Entry 7XD9 (X-ray diffraction, 2.58 A resolution); this record covers chains A and B of the 3 polymer chains in the assembly.

[Chain A]
Name: NS5
From: Dengue virus 2
Reference sequence: Q91H74 (Q91H74_9FLAV); residues 264-900 here correspond to UniProt positions 2755-3391 (UniProt number = residue number + 2491)
Amino-acid sequence (647 residues; each row starts with the number of its first residue):
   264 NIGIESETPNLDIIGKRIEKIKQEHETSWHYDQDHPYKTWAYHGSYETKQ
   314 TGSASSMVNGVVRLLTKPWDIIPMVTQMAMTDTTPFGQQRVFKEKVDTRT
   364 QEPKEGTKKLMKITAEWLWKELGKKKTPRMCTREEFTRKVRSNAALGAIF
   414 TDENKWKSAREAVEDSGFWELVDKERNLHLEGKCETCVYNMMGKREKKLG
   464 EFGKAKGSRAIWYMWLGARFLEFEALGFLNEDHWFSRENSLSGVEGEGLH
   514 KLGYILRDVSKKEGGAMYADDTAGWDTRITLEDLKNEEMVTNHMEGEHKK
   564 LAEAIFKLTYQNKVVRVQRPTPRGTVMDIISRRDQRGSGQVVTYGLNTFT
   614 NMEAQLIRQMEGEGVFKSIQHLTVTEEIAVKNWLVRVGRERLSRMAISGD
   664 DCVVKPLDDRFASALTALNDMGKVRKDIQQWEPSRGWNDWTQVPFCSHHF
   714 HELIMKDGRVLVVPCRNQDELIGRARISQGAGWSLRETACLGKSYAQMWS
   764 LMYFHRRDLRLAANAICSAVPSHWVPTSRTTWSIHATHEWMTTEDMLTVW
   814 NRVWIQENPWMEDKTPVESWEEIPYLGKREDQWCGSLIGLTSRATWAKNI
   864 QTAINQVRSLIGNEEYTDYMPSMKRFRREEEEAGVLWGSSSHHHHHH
Not modelled in the structure: 264-266, 888-910
Differences from the reference sequence: expression tag (901-910)
Bound ions: Zn2+ site 1: Glu438, His442, Cys447, Cys450; Mg2+ site 1: Asp534, Thr535, Asp663 (together with CTP); Mg2+ site 2: Asp664 (shared with 1 residue of chain C); Zn2+ site 2: His712, His714, Cys728, Cys847
Small-molecule neighbours: CTP (cytidine-5'-triphosphate): Lys358, Lys457, Arg472, Asp534, Thr535, Ala536, Gly537, Trp538, Asp539, Ser601, Thr606, Asn610, Asp663, Lys689
What the authors report for this chain:
  - binding site for the 30-nt RNA strand (chain B): Val788, His798, Trp803, Met804
  - binding site for the 9-nt RNA strand: Thr790, Ser791, Arg792
  - conformationally variable residues (loop rearrangement): Ser785 to Glu807
  - contacts within the chain: Trp787-Trp795 (pi stacking)
  - mutagenesis - S601T (1.2 nt s-1): decreased catalytic activity
  - binding site for CTP: Ser601 (citing earlier work)
  - mutagenesis - W803A (3- to 5-fold), W803H (3- to 5-fold), M804K (3- to 5-fold): increased catalytic activity on initiation
  - mutagenesis - H798A: unchanged binding to EC stability
  - mutagenesis - W795A (25-fold), W803A (15 to 90 fold), W803H (15 to 90 fold), M804K (15 to 90 fold): decreased binding to EC stability
  - mutagenesis - H798A: unchanged stability
  - mutagenesis - W795A (25-fold), W803A (15 to 90 fold), W803H (15 to 90 fold), M804K (15 to 90 fold): decreased stability

[Chain B]
Molecule: 30-nt RNA strand
Sequence (30 nucleotides; numbered 980 to 1009; the number before each row is that of its first residue):
   980 GGGAGAUGAAAAUCUCCAACGAUUAUAUCC
Not modelled in the structure: 980-997

[How chain A and chain B interact]
Contacting residue pairs (45; chain A residue first):
  Lys402(A) - U1002(B)  salt bridge to the phosphate
  Lys402(A) - U1003(B)  salt bridge to the phosphate
  Arg404(A) - G1000(B)  salt bridge to the phosphate
  Arg404(A) - A1001(B)  salt bridge to the phosphate
  Asn406(A) - C999(B)  base contact
  Ala407(A) - G1000(B)  phosphate contact
  Ala407(A) - A1001(B)  phosphate contact
  Ala408(A) - C999(B)  phosphate contact
  Ala408(A) - G1000(B)  hydrogen bond to the phosphate
  Leu409(A) - C999(B)  hydrogen bond to the phosphate
  Gly410(A) - C999(B)  hydrogen bond to the phosphate
  Asn417(A) - A998(B)  hydrogen bond to the phosphate
  Met455(A) - C999(B)  phosphate contact
  Met455(A) - G1000(B)  sugar contact
  Lys457(A) - G1000(B)  hydrogen bond to the base
  Ile474(A) - G1000(B)  base contact
  Tyr476(A) - C999(B)  hydrogen bond to the phosphate
  Tyr476(A) - G1000(B)  sugar contact
  Arg482(A) - G1000(B)  hydrogen bond to the phosphate
  Arg482(A) - A1001(B)  salt bridge to the phosphate
  Asn493(A) - U1002(B)  sugar contact
  Glu508(A) - U1003(B)  sugar contact
  Gly509(A) - U1003(B)  phosphate contact
  Gly509(A) - A1004(B)  sugar contact
  Gly511(A) - A1004(B)  sugar contact
  His513(A) - A1004(B)  sugar contact
  Ser601(A) - G1000(B)  base contact
  Gly602(A) - G1000(B)  hydrogen bond to the sugar
  Gly602(A) - A1001(B)  sugar contact
  Gln603(A) - A1001(B)  hydrogen bond to the sugar
  Val604(A) - A1001(B)  hydrogen bond to the sugar
  Tyr607(A) - U1002(B)  sugar contact
  Leu764(A) - U1005(B)  sugar contact
  Val788(A) - C1008(B)  sugar contact
  His798(A) - C1008(B)  phosphate contact
  Trp803(A) - U1007(B)  hydrogen bond to the sugar
  Trp803(A) - C1008(B)  phosphate contact
  Met804(A) - A1006(B)  sugar contact
  Met804(A) - U1007(B)  sugar contact
  Val812(A) - A1006(B)  phosphate contact
  Val812(A) - U1007(B)  phosphate contact
  Arg815(A) - A1006(B)  salt bridge to the phosphate
  Arg815(A) - U1007(B)  salt bridge to the phosphate
  Val816(A) - U1005(B)  phosphate contact
  Val816(A) - A1006(B)  phosphate contact
Interface residues without a listed pair, chain A (39 interface residues in all): Trp419, Trp475, Phe486, Glu494, His496, Glu510, Leu512, Thr606
Interface residues without a listed pair, chain B (12 interface residues in all): C1009

[Summary]
Chain A and chain B form an interface of 39 and 12 residues respectively; the contacts include 11 hydrogen
bonds and 7 salt bridges. Polar pairs include Lys457(A)-G1000(B), Gly602(A)-G1000(B) and Gln603(A)-A1001(B).
From the paper: a binding site for the 30-nt RNA strand (chain B) at Val788(A), His798(A) and Trp803(A) among
others; W795A, W803A and W803H of chain A, among others, reduce binding to EC stability; 6 substitutions were
tested in all.
Here chain A is NS5 (Dengue virus 2) and chain B is a 30-nt RNA strand. Entry 7XD9 (Crystal Structure of
Dengue Virus serotype 2 (DENV2) Polymerase Elongation Complex (CTP Form)) was determined by X-ray diffraction,
deposited together with 7XD8.
